PDB entry 6PB6 | electron microscopy, 4.29 A resolution (low resolution: residue-level contacts below are approximate; hydrogen-bond / salt-bridge calls are withheld) | chains H and 1 of the 10 polymer chains in the assembly

== Chain H ==
Protein: cAMP-activated global transcriptional regulator CRP
Organism: Escherichia coli
UniProt: P0ACK0 (CRP_ECO57); residues 0-209 here correspond to UniProt positions 1-210 (UniProt number = residue number + 1)
Amino-acid sequence (210 residues; each row starts with the number of its first residue; numbering starts at 0):
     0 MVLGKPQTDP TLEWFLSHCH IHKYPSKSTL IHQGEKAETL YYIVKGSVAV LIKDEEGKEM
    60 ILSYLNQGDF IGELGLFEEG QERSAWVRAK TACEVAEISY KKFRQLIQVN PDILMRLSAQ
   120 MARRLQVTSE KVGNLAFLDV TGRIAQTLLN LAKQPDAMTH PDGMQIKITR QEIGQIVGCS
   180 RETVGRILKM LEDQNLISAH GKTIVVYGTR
Not modelled in the structure: 0-8, 206-209
Residues lining bound ligands: adenosine-3',5'-cyclic-monophosphate (CMP): Val-49, Leu-61, Ser-62, Phe-69, Ile-70, Gly-71, Glu-72, Leu-73, Gly-74, Arg-82, Ser-83, Ala-84, Val-86, Arg-123, Thr-127, Lys-130

== Chain 1 ==
Molecule: Synthetic nontemplate strand DNA
Sequence (78 nucleotides; numbered 13 to 90; the number before each row is that of its first residue):
    13 CTTTTTTGCC TAAAATGTGA TCTAGATCAC ATTTTTCGCA TCTTTTTTAT GCTATAATGT
    73 GTGCAGTCTG ACGCGGCG

== Interface between chain H and chain 1 ==
Contacting residue pairs (10; chain H residue first):
  Arg-169(H) with DT28(1); DG29(1)
  Gln-170(H) with DA27(1)
  Arg-180(H) with DA27(1); DT28(1)
  Glu-181(H) with DT28(1); DG29(1)
  Arg-185(H) with DG31(1); DA32(1)
  Lys-188(H) with DG29(1)
Other interface residues (no listed pair), chain H (7 interface residues in all): Gly-184
Other interface residues (no listed pair), chain 1 (6 interface residues in all): DA26

== In short ==
7 residues of chain H face 6 of chain 1 across their interface. Bound to chain H:
adenosine-3',5'-cyclic-monophosphate.
Chain H is cAMP-activated global transcriptional regulator CRP (Escherichia coli) and chain 1 is Synthetic
nontemplate strand DNA; the structure, The E. coli class-II CAP-dependent transcription activation complex at
the state 2, was determined by electron microscopy together with 6PB4 and 6PB5 from the same study.
